PDB entry 7QQ7 | X-ray diffraction, 1.60 A resolution | chain A

[Chain A]
Molecule: Steroid C26-monooxygenase
Organism: Mycobacterium tuberculosis H37Rv
Notes: EC 1.14.15.28
UniProt: P9WPL5 (CP142_MYCTU); numbering as in UniProt (aligned over 2-398)
Sequence (398 residues; numbered 1 to 398; the number before each row is that of its first residue):
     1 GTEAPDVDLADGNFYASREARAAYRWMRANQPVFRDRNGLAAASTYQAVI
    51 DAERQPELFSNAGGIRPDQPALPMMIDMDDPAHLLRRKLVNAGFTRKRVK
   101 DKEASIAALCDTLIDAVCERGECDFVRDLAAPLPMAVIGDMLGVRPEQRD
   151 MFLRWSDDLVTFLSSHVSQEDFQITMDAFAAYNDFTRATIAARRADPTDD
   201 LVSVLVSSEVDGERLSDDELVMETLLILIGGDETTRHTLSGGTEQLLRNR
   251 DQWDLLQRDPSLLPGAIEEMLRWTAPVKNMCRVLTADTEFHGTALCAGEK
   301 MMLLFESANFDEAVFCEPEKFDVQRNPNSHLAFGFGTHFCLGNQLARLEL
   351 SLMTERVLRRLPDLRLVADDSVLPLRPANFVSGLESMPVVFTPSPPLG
Disordered / not traced: 1-2
Differences from the reference sequence: expression tag (1)
Metal / ion sites: heme Fe: C340 (together with EIQ, tetraethylene glycol)
Residues lining bound ligands:
  - EIQ (N-[4-(pyridin-4-ylmethyl)phenyl]benzenesulfonamide): I65, L72, M74, I76, L159, F162, L163, M222, L225, L226, I229, G230, T234, V277, M280, F380
  - heme (HEM): E53, M75, I76, H83, R87, F94, I138, L226, I227, G230, G231, T234, T235, T238, L271, P276, V277, M280, R282, F305, A332, F333, G334, F335, T337, H338, F339, C340, L341, G342, L345, A346
UniProt features mapped onto this chain:
  - binding site (heme): C340
Reported in the primary citation:
  - binding site for EIQ: M74, M280

[In short]
Chain A binds heme and compound EIQ. From UniProt: heme-binding residue C340. From the paper: a binding site
for EIQ at M74 and M280.
Chain A is Steroid C26-monooxygenase (Mycobacterium tuberculosis H37Rv); the structure, Crystal structure of
CYP142 from Mycobacterium tuberculosis in complex with an inhibitor at partial occupancy with ..., was
determined by X-ray diffraction (same publication as 8S4M, 8S53, 7ZGL, 7ZIC and 7P5T).
